PDB entry 1OGF | X-ray diffraction, 2.30 A resolution | chains A and E of the 5 polymer chains in the assembly

# Chain A (and E)
Name: High affinity ribose transport protein rbsd
Organism: Bacillus subtilis
Notes: chain E of this document is another copy of the same molecule, construct and numbering; everything in this record applies to it too
Reference sequence: P36946 (RBSD_BACSU); residues 1-131 here = UniProt positions 1-131
Amino-acid sequence (131 residues; each row starts with the number of its first residue):
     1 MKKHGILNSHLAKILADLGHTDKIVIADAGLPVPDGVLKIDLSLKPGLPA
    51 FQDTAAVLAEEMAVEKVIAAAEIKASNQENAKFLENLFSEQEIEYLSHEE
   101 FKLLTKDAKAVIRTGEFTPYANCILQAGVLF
Swiss-Prot annotation at these positions:
  - active site: His-20 (Proton donor)
  - binding site (substrate): Asp-28, His-98, Tyr-120 to Asn-122

# Chain A / chain E interface
Residue-residue contacts - 15 pairs, chain A then chain E:
  Asp-28(A) with Phe-131(E)
  Gly-30(A) with Gly-19(E); His-20(E), hydrogen bond (backbone-backbone); Phe-131(E)
  Pro-32(A) with Gly-19(E); His-20(E); Asp-22(E)
  Asp-35(A) with Lys-109(E), salt bridge
  Lys-39(A) with Asp-17(E), salt bridge
  Lys-102(A) with Thr-21(E)
  Glu-116(A) with Phe-131(E)
  Phe-117(A) with Leu-130(E), hydrophobic; Phe-131(E)
  Thr-118(A) with Phe-131(E)
  Pro-119(A) with Phe-131(E)
Also at the interface, not in a pair above, chain A (13 interface residues in all): Ala-29, Leu-31, Val-33

# Overview
13 residues of chain A face 8 of chain E across their interface, with 1 hydrogen bond and 2 salt bridges.
Among the polar pairs are Asp-35(A)/Lys-109(E), Lys-39(A)/Asp-17(E) and Gly-30(A)/His-20(E). UniProt lists
active-site residue His-20(A) and 5 substrate-binding residues on chain A.
Chain A and chain E are both High affinity ribose transport protein rbsd (Bacillus subtilis); the structure,
The Structure of Bacillus subtilis RbsD complexed with glycerol, was determined by X-ray diffraction,
deposited together with 1OGC, 1OGD and 1OGE.
